PDB entry 8UW1 | electron microscopy, 2.88 A resolution | chains H and I of the 11 polymer chains in the assembly

[Chain H]
Molecule: Histone H2B 1.1
Source organism: Xenopus laevis
UniProt: P02281 (H2B11_XENLA); residues -3 to 122 here correspond to UniProt positions 1-126 (UniProt number = residue number + 4)
Chain sequence (126 residues; each row starts with the number of its first residue; numbers below 1 keep their minus sign (Met-3 is residue -3)):
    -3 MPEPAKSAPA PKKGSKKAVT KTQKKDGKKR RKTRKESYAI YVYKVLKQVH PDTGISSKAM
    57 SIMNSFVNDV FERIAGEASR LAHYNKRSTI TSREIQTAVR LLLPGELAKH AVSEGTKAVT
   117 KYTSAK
Disordered / not traced: -3 to 27
Sequence notes: conflict Thr29 (Ser33 in P02281)
Curated features (UniProtKB/Swiss-Prot):
  - modified residue: Lys2 (N6-acetyllysine), Lys9 (N6-acetyllysine), Ser11 (Phosphoserine), Lys12 (N6-acetyllysine), Lys17 (N6-acetyllysine)
  - glycosylation: Ser109 (O-linked (GlcNAc) serine)
  - cross-link: Lys117 (Glycyl lysine isopeptide (Lys-Gly) (interchain with G-Cter in ubiquitin))

[Chain I]
Molecule: 146-nt DNA strand
Source organism: Escherichia coli 'BL21-Gold(DE3)pLysS AG'
Sequence (146 nucleotides; numbered 2 to 147; the number before each row is that of its first residue):
     2 TCGAGAATCC CGGTGCCGAG GCCGCTCAAT TGGTCGTAGA CAGCTCTAGC ACCGCTTAAA
    62 CGCACGTACG GATTCTCCCC CGCGTTTTAA CCGCCAAGGG GATTACTCCC TAGTCTCCAG
   122 GCACGTGTCA GATATATACA TCCGAT

[Chain H / chain I interface]
Pairs across the interface - 15 pairs, chain H then chain I:
  Thr29(H) - DT104(I)  hydrogen bond to the phosphate
  Arg30(H) - DT27(I)  sugar contact
  Tyr39(H) - DG21(I)  phosphate contact
  Tyr39(H) - DG22(I)  phosphate contact
  Gly50(H) - DG21(I)  phosphate contact
  Ile51(H) - DA20(I)  sugar contact
  Ile51(H) - DG21(I)  hydrogen bond to the phosphate
  Ser52(H) - DA20(I)  phosphate contact
  Ser53(H) - DA20(I)  hydrogen bond to the phosphate
  Arg83(H) - DG40(I)  phosphate contact
  Arg83(H) - DA41(I)  salt bridge to the phosphate
  Ser84(H) - DA39(I)  phosphate contact
  Ser84(H) - DG40(I)  hydrogen bond to the phosphate
  Thr85(H) - DA39(I)  phosphate contact
  Thr85(H) - DG40(I)  hydrogen bond to the phosphate
Also at the interface, not in a pair above, chain H (12 interface residues in all): Glu32, Lys122
Also at the interface, not in a pair above, chain I (11 interface residues in all): DC28, DA29, DG33

[Overview]
12 residues of chain H face 11 of chain I across their interface, with 5 hydrogen bonds and 1 salt bridge.
Among the polar pairs are Thr29(H)-DT104(I), Ile51(H)-DG21(I) and Ser53(H)-DA20(I).
Chain H is Histone H2B 1.1 (Xenopus laevis) and chain I is a 146-nt DNA strand (Escherichia coli
'BL21-Gold(DE3)pLysS AG'); the structure, Cryo-EM structure of DNMT3A1 UDR in complex with
H2AK119Ub-nucleosome, was determined by electron microscopy.
